6TDX - chains V and 0 of the 14 polymer chains in the assembly; structure by electron microscopy, 3.30 A resolution.

[Chain V]
Name: ATP synthase subunit c
Organism: Euglena gracilis
Amino-acid sequence (104 residues; each row starts with the number of its first residue):
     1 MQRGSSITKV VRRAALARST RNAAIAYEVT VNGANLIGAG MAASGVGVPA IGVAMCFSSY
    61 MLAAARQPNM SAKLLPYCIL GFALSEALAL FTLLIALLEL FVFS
Not modelled in the structure: 1-23
From the paper describing this entry:
  - catalytic residues: E86 (proposed by the authors, not directly observed)

[Chain 0]
Name: ATPEG1
Organism: Euglena gracilis
Amino-acid sequence (169 residues; row label = number of the first residue in the row):
     1 MSLAKVWTYA SWIPRGIPKA MANELSSAAA ALAHPEAIAR VAQLESQGKN PYRVARAEFW
    61 QMYLACWPYR FRNTVVEWET CKAKVLKGSV DLQDIVDLLY LLAWAYLFWI LGEIYGRGSL
   121 YGYRFDGEIH RQEAQNVILY KEKEAQEMAV VMEKLEKEIQ EWLKTMEQE
Not modelled in the structure: 1-140, 168-169

[Chain V / chain 0 interface]
Contacting residue pairs (4; chain V residue first):
  A24(V) - M148(0)
  I25(V) - M152(0)  hydrophobic
  I25(V) - L155(0)  hydrophobic
  A26(V) - M152(0)
Also at the interface, not in a pair above, chain V (4 interface residues in all): Y27
Also at the interface, not in a pair above, chain 0 (4 interface residues in all): I159
The authors on this interface:
  - interface residues, chain V: A24(V)
  - interface residues, chain 0: M148(0), L155(0)

[Overview]
Chain V and chain 0 each contribute 4 residues to their interface. From the paper: the catalytic residue
E86(V); interface residues A24(V) and M148(0) among others.
Chain V is ATP synthase subunit c and chain 0 is ATPEG1, both from Euglena gracilis; the structure, Cryo-EM
structure of Euglena gracilis mitochondrial ATP synthase, rotor, rotational state 1, was determined by
electron microscopy together with 6TDU, 6TDV, 6TDW, 6TDY, 6TDZ and 6TE0 from the same study.
